PDB entry 1XI5 | electron microscopy, 12.00 A resolution (very low resolution: no residue pairs are listed; an interface is given only as per-side residue counts) | chains A and F of the 18 polymer chains in the assembly

[Chain A (and F)]
Name: Clathrin heavy chain
Source organism: Bos taurus
Notes: chain F of this document is another copy of the same molecule, construct and numbering; everything in this record applies to it too
UniProtKB: P49951 (CLH_BOVIN); numbering as in UniProt (aligned over 1-1630)
Chain sequence (1630 residues; row label = number of the first residue in the row):
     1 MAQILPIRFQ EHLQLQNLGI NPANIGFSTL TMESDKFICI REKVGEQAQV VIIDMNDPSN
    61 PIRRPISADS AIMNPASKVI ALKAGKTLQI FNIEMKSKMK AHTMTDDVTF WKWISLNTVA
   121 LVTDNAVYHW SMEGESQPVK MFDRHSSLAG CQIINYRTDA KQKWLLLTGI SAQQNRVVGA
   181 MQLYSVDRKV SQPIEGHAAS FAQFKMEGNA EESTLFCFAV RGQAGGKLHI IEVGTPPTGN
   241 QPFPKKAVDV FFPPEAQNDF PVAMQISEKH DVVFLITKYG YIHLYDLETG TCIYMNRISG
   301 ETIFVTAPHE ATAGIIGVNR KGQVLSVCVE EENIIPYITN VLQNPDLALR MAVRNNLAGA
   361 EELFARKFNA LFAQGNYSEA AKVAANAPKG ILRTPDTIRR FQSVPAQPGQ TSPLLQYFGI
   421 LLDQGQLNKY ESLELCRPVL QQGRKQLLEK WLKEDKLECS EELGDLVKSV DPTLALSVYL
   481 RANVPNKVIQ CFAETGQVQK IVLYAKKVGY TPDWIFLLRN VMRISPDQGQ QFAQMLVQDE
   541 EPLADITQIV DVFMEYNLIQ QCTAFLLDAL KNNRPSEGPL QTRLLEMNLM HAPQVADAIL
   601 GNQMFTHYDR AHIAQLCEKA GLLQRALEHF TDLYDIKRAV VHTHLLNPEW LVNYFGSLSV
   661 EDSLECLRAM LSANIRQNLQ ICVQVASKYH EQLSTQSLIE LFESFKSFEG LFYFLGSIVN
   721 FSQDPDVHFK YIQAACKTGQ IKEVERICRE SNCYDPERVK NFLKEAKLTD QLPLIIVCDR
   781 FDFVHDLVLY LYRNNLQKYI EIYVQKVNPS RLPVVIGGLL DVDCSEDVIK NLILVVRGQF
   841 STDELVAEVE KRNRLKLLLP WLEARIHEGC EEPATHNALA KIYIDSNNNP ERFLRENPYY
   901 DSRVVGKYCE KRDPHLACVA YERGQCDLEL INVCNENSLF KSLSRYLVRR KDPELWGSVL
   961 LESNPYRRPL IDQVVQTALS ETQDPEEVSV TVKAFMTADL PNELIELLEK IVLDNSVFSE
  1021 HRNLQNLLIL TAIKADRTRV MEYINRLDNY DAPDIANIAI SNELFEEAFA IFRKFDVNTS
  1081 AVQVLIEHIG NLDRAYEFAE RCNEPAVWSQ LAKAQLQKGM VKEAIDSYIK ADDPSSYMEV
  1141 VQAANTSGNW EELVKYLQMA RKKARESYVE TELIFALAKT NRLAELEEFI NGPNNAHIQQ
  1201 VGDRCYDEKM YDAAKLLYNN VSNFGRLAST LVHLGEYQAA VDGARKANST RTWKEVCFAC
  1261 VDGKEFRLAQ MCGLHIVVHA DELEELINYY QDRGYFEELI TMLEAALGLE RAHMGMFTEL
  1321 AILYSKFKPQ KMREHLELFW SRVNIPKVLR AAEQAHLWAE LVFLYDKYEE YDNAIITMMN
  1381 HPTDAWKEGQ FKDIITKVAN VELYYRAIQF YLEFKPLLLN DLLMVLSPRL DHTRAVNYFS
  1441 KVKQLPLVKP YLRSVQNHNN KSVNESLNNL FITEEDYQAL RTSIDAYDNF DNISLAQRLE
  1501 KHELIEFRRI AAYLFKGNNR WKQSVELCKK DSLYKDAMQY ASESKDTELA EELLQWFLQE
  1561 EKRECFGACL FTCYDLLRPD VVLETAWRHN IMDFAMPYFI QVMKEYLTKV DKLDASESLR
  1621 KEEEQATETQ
Curated features (UniProtKB/Swiss-Prot):
  - region: A68 to D107 (WD40-like repeat 2), T302 to E330 (WD40-like repeat 7), E449 to D465 (Binding site for the uncoating ATPase, involved in lattice disassembly)
  - modified residue: A2 (N-acetylalanine), S67 (Phosphoserine), T105 (Phosphothreonine), Y184 (Phosphotyrosine), T394 (Phosphothreonine), Y634 (Phosphotyrosine), K737 (N6-succinyllysine), K856 (N6-acetyllysine), Y899 (Phosphotyrosine), S1167 (Phosphoserine), Y1206 (Phosphotyrosine), S1229 (Phosphoserine), K1441 (N6-acetyllysine), Y1477 (Phosphotyrosine), Y1487 (Phosphotyrosine), S1494 (Phosphoserine), K1501 (N6-acetyllysine)

[Chain A / chain F interface]
At this resolution (12 A) residue pairs are not listed: 9 residues of chain A and 8 of chain F lie at the interface.

[Summary]
Chain A and chain F form an interface of 9 and 8 residues respectively.
Both chains are Clathrin heavy chain (Bos taurus). Entry 1XI5 (Clathrin D6 coat with auxilin J-domain) was
determined by electron microscopy.
